6KUB - chain A; structure by X-ray diffraction, 2.00 A resolution.

== Chain A ==
Name: HAP protein
Organism: Plasmodium falciparum
Reference sequence: Q9Y006 (Q9Y006_PLAFA); residues 1-328 here correspond to UniProt positions 124-451 (UniProt number = residue number + 123)
Amino-acid sequence (380 residues; numbered -4 to 328 plus 47 insertion-coded residues; the number before each row is that of its first residue; numbers below 1 keep their minus sign (Ala-4 is residue -4)):
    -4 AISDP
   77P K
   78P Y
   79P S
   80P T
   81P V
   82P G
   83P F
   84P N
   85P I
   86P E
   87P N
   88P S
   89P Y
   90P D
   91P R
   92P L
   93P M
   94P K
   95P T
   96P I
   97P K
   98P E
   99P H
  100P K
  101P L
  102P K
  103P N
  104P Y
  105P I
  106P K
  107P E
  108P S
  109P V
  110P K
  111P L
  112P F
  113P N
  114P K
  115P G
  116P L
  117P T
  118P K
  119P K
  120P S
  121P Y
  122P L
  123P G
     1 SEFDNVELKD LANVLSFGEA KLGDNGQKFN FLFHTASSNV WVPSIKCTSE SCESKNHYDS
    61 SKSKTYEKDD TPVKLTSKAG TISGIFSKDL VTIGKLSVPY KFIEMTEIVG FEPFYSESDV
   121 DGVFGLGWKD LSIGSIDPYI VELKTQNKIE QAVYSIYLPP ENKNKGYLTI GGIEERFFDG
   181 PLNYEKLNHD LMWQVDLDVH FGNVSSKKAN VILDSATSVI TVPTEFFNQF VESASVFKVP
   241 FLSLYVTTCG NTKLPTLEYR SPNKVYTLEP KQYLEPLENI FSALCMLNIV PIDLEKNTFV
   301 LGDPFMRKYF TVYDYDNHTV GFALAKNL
Construct notes: expression tag (-4 to 0)
Disulfides: Cys47-Cys52, Cys249-Cys285
UniProt features mapped onto this chain:
  - active site: Asp214
What the authors report for this chain:
  - conformationally variable residues (loop rearrangement): Asp4, Tyr121P
  - contacts within the chain: Tyr104P-Pro240

== Summary ==
UniProt lists active-site residue Asp214. From the paper: conformational variability at Asp4 and Tyr121P;
contacts within the chain involving Tyr104P and Pro240.
Chain A is HAP protein (Plasmodium falciparum); the structure, Crystal structure of Plasmodium falciparum
histo-aspartic protease (HAP) zymogen (Form 1), was determined by X-ray diffraction, deposited together with
6KUD.
